PDB entry 4KIU | X-ray diffraction, 2.40 A resolution | chains C and H of the 12 polymer chains in the assembly

== Chain C (and H) ==
Molecule: 3-dehydroquinate dehydratase
From: Mycobacterium tuberculosis
Notes: EC 4.2.1.10; fragment: aroD; chain H of this document is another copy of the same molecule, construct and numbering; everything in this record applies to it too
UniProtKB: P0A4Z6 (AROQ_MYCTU); residues 0-146 here correspond to UniProt positions 1-147 (UniProt number = residue number + 1)
Chain sequence (153 residues; row label = number of the first residue in the row; numbers below 1 keep their minus sign (Leu-6 is residue -6)):
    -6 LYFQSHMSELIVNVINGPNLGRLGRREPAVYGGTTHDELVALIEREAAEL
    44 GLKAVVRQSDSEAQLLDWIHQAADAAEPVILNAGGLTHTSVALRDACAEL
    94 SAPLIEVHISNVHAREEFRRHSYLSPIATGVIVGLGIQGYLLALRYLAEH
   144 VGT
Unresolved in the structure: -6 to 2, 144-146
Sequence notes: expression tag (-6 to -1)
Small-molecule neighbours: KIU (5-[(3-nitrobenzyl)oxy]benzene-1,3-dicarboxylic acid): Pro11, Asn12, Leu13, Arg15, Leu16, Arg19, Glu20, Tyr24, Asn75, Gly77, Gly78, His81, His101, Ile102, Ser103, Val105, Arg108, Arg112

== How chain C and chain H interact ==
Residue-residue contacts (46):
  Asn104(C) - Ser118(H)  hydrogen bond (side chain-backbone)
  Asn104(C) - Ala121(H)  hydrogen bond (side chain-backbone)
  Asn104(C) - Thr122(H)  hydrogen bond (side chain-backbone)
  Asn104(C) - Gly123(H)
  His106(C) - Ser118(H)
  His106(C) - Pro119(H)
  Ala107(C) - Pro119(H)
  Arg113(C) - His114(H)
  Arg113(C) - Ser115(H)  hydrogen bond (side chain-backbone)
  Arg113(C) - Pro119(H)
  His114(C) - Arg113(H)
  Ser115(C) - Arg113(H)  hydrogen bond (backbone-side chain)
  Ser118(C) - Asn104(H)  hydrogen bond (backbone-side chain)
  Ser118(C) - His106(H)
  Pro119(C) - His106(H)
  Pro119(C) - Ala107(H)
  Pro119(C) - Arg113(H)
  Ala121(C) - Asn104(H)  hydrogen bond (backbone-side chain)
  Thr122(C) - Asn104(H)
  Thr122(C) - Gly127(H)
  Gly123(C) - Val126(H)
  Gly123(C) - Leu128(H)
  Val124(C) - Val124(H)
  Val124(C) - Ile125(H)
  Val124(C) - Val126(H)  hydrogen bond (backbone-backbone)
  Ile125(C) - Val124(H)
  Ile125(C) - Leu128(H)  hydrophobic
  Val126(C) - Gly123(H)
  Val126(C) - Val124(H)  hydrogen bond (backbone-backbone)
  Gly127(C) - Thr122(H)
  Gly127(C) - Gly123(H)
  Leu128(C) - Gly123(H)
  Leu128(C) - Ile125(H)  hydrophobic
  Leu128(C) - Tyr139(H)
  Gln131(C) - Tyr139(H)
  Gln131(C) - Glu142(H)
  Gln131(C) - His143(H)  hydrogen bond
  Leu135(C) - Leu135(H)
  Leu135(C) - Tyr139(H)  hydrophobic
  Arg138(C) - Gln131(H)
  Arg138(C) - Leu135(H)
  Arg138(C) - Arg138(H)
  Tyr139(C) - Leu128(H)
  Tyr139(C) - Gln131(H)
  Glu142(C) - Gln131(H)
  His143(C) - Gln131(H)  hydrogen bond
Other interface residues (no listed pair), chain C (23 interface residues in all): Ile98
Other interface residues (no listed pair), chain H (23 interface residues in all): Ile98

== In short ==
Chain C and chain H each contribute 23 residues to their interface; the contacts include 11 hydrogen bonds.
Polar pairs include Asn104(C)-Ser118(H), Asn104(C)-Ala121(H) and Asn104(C)-Thr122(H). Ligands of chain C:
compound KIU.
Both chains are 3-dehydroquinate dehydratase (Mycobacterium tuberculosis). Entry 4KIU (Design and structural
analysis of aromatic inhibitors of type II dehydroquinate dehydratase from Mycobacterium tuberculosis - ...)
was determined by X-ray diffraction (same publication as 4KI7, 4KIJ and 4KIW).
